Entry 1QN6 (X-ray diffraction, 2.10 A resolution); this record covers chains A and C of the 3 polymer chains in the assembly.

[Chain A]
Molecule: Transcription initiation factor tfiid-1
Organism: Arabidopsis thaliana
Reference sequence: P28147 (TF21_ARATH); residue numbers follow UniProt; this construct covers 1-200
Chain sequence (200 residues; each row starts with the number of its first residue):
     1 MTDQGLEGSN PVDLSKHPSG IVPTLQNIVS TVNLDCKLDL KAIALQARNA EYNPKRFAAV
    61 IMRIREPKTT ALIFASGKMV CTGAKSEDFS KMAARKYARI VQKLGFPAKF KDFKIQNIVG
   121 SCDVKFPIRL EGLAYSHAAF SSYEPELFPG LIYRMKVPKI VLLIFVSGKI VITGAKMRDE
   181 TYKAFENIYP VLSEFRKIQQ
Unresolved in the structure: 1-14, 199-200
Curated features (UniProtKB/Swiss-Prot):
  - modified residue: Thr2 (N-acetylthreonine)
What the authors report for this chain:
  - binding site for the 14-nt DNA strand: Thr82
  - specificity-determining residues: Val29, Val119, Leu163 (proposed by the authors, not directly observed)

[Chain C]
Molecule: 14-nt DNA strand
Sequence (14 nucleotides; numbered 201 to 214; the number before each row is that of its first residue):
   201 GCTATAATAG GGCA

[Interface between chain A and chain C]
Pairs across the interface - 31 pairs, chain A then chain C:
  Val29(A) - DA207(C)  base contact
  Val29(A) - DT208(C)  base contact
  Thr31(A) - DT208(C)  sugar contact
  Phe57(A) - DA209(C)  base contact
  Ala58(A) - DG211(C)  sugar contact
  Leu72(A) - DA209(C)  base contact
  Phe74(A) - DA209(C)  sugar contact
  Phe74(A) - DG210(C)  sugar contact
  Ser76(A) - DG210(C)  hydrogen bond to the phosphate
  Lys78(A) - DA209(C)  phosphate contact
  Lys78(A) - DG210(C)  phosphate contact
  Val80(A) - DT208(C)  base contact
  Val80(A) - DA209(C)  sugar contact
  Gln116(A) - DA207(C)  sugar contact
  Gln116(A) - DT208(C)  sugar contact
  Asn117(A) - DA206(C)  hydrogen bond to the base
  Asn117(A) - DA207(C)  sugar contact
  Val119(A) - DA206(C)  base contact
  Leu147(A) - DT203(C)  sugar contact
  Phe148(A) - DT203(C)  base contact
  Phe148(A) - DA204(C)  base contact
  Ile152(A) - DT205(C)  sugar contact
  Arg154(A) - DT205(C)  salt bridge to the phosphate
  Arg154(A) - DA206(C)  salt bridge to the phosphate
  Lys159(A) - DA207(C)  salt bridge to the phosphate
  Val161(A) - DA206(C)  sugar contact
  Leu163(A) - DA204(C)  base contact
  Leu163(A) - DT205(C)  base contact
  Thr173(A) - DT205(C)  base contact
  Thr173(A) - DA206(C)  hydrogen bond to the base
  Gly174(A) - DA206(C)  sugar contact
Interface residues without a listed pair, chain A (23 interface residues in all): Val171, Lys176

[Overview]
23 residues of chain A and 9 residues of chain C are in contact, with 3 hydrogen bonds and 3 salt bridges.
Polar pairs include Asn117(A)-DA206(C), Thr173(A)-DA206(C) and Ser76(A)-DG210(C). From the paper: a binding
site for the 14-nt DNA strand at Thr82(A); specificity determinants Val29(A), Val119(A) and Leu163(A).
Here chain A is Transcription initiation factor tfiid-1 (Arabidopsis thaliana) and chain C is a 14-nt DNA
strand. Entry 1QN6 (Crystal structure of the T(-26) Adenovirus major late promoter TATA box variant bound to
wild-type TBP ...) was determined by X-ray diffraction, deposited together with 1QN3, 1QN4, 1QN5, 1QN7, 1QN8,
1QN9 and 4 further entries.
